Entry 7VXQ (X-ray diffraction, 1.77 A resolution); this record covers chains A and B of the 4 polymer chains in the assembly.

[Chain A]
Name: [NiFe]-hydrogenase 2 large subunit
Source organism: Citrobacter sp. S-77
Reference sequence: A0A3B6UEQ1 (A0A3B6UEQ1_9ENTR); residue numbers follow UniProt; this construct covers 1-552
Amino-acid sequence (552 residues; numbered 1 to 552; the number before each row is that of its first residue):
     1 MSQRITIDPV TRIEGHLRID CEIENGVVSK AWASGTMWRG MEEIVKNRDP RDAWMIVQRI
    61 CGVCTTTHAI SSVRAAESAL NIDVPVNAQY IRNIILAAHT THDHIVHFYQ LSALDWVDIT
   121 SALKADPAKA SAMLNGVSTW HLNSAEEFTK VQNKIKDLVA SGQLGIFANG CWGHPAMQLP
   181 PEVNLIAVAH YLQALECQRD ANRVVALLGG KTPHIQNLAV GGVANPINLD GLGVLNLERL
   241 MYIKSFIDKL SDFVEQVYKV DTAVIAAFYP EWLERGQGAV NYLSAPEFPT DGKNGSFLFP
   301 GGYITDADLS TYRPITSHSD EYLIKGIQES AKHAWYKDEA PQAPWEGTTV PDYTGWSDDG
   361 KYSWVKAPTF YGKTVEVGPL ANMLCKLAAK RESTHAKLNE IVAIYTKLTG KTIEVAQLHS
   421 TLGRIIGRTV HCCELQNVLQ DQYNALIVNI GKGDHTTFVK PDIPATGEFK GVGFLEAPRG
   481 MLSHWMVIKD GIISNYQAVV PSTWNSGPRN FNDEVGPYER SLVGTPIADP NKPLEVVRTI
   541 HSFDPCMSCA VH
Disordered / not traced: 1
Ion coordination: Mg2+: Glu42, Ala498; ni-fe reduced active center Ni: Cys61, Cys64, Cys546, Cys549
Ligand contacts: carbon monoxide / ni-fe reduced active center: Glu14, Cys61, Val63, Cys64, Thr67, His68, Ala477, Pro478, Arg479, Leu482, Val500, Pro501, Ser502, Cys546, Cys549

[Chain B]
Name: NiFe hydrogenase
Source organism: Citrobacter sp. S-77
Notes: EC 1.12.99.6
Reference sequence: A0A3B6UEQ0 (A0A3B6UEQ0_9ENTR); residues 1-335 here = UniProt positions 1-335
Amino-acid sequence (335 residues; numbered 1 to 335; the number before each row is that of its first residue):
     1 EMAESVSRPQ RPPVIWIGAQ ECTGCTESLL RATHPTVENL VLETISLEYH EVLSAAFGHQ
    61 VEENKHNALE KYKGQYVLVV DGSIPLKDNG IYCMVAGEPI VDHIRRAAEG AAAIIAIGSC
   121 AAWGGVAAAG VNPTGAVGLQ EVLPGKTIIN IPGCPPNPHN FLATVAHIIT YGKPPKLDAK
   181 NRPTFAYGRL IHEHCERRPH FDAGRFAKEF GDEGHREGWC LYHLGCKGPE TYGNCSTLQF
   241 CDVGGVWPVA IGHPCYGCNE EGIGFHKGIH QLAHVENQTP RSEKPDVNIK EGGNISAGAV
   301 GLLGGVVGLV AGVSVMAVRE LGRQQKKDNA DSRGE
Disordered / not traced: 1-8, 277-335
Ion coordination: 4Fe-4S cluster Fe site 1: Cys22, Cys25, Cys120, Cys154; 4Fe-4S cluster Fe site 2: His192, Cys195, Cys220, Cys226; 3Fe-4S cluster Fe: Cys235, Cys255, Cys258
Ligand contacts:
  - 3Fe-4S cluster (F3S): Ile191, Thr231, Cys235, Phe240, Trp247, Pro248, Cys255, Tyr256, Gly257, Cys258, Asn259
  - 4Fe-4S cluster (SF4), molecule 1: Glu21, Cys22, Thr23, Gly24, Cys25, Gly82, Gly118, Ser119, Cys120, Val126, Gly153, Cys154, Pro155
  - 4Fe-4S cluster (SF4), molecule 2: Ile191, His192, Cys195, Arg197, Arg198, Phe201, Cys220, Leu221, Tyr222, Cys226, Gly228, Pro229, Val249

[Interface between chain A and chain B]
Residue-residue contacts (179):
  Thr6(A) - His59(B)  hydrogen bond (backbone-side chain)
  Ile7(A) - Phe57(B)  hydrophobic
  Asp8(A) - Gly58(B)
  Asp8(A) - Ala96(B)  hydrogen bond (side chain-backbone)
  Asp8(A) - Gly97(B)
  Pro9(A) - Glu51(B)
  Pro9(A) - Phe57(B)
  Pro9(A) - Gly58(B)  hydrogen bond (backbone-backbone)
  Pro9(A) - Val61(B)  hydrophobic
  Pro9(A) - Glu62(B)
  Thr11(A) - Glu51(B)
  Thr11(A) - Ser54(B)  hydrogen bond (side chain-backbone)
  Thr11(A) - Ala56(B)  hydrogen bond (side chain-backbone)
  Thr11(A) - Phe57(B)
  Thr11(A) - Val61(B)
  Arg12(A) - Glu51(B)  hydrogen bond (backbone-backbone)
  Arg12(A) - Val52(B)
  Arg12(A) - Leu53(B)
  Arg12(A) - Ser54(B)  hydrogen bond (side chain-backbone)
  Arg12(A) - Ala55(B)  hydrogen bond (side chain-backbone)
  Glu14(A) - Glu21(B)
  Glu14(A) - Cys22(B)
  Glu14(A) - Thr23(B)  hydrogen bond
  His16(A) - Gly18(B)  hydrogen bond (side chain-backbone)
  His16(A) - Ala19(B)  hydrogen bond (side chain-backbone)
  His16(A) - Glu21(B)  salt bridge
  His16(A) - Glu51(B)  salt bridge
  His16(A) - Cys93(B)
  His16(A) - Val95(B)
  Thr36(A) - Tyr92(B)
  Thr36(A) - Cys93(B)
  Thr36(A) - Met94(B)  hydrogen bond (side chain-backbone)
  Met37(A) - Gln20(B)
  Met37(A) - Glu21(B)
  Met37(A) - Tyr92(B)
  Met37(A) - Cys93(B)  hydrophobic
  Trp38(A) - Gln20(B)  hydrogen bond (backbone-side chain)
  Trp38(A) - Tyr92(B)  hydrogen bond (backbone-backbone)
  Trp38(A) - Pro133(B)  hydrophobic
  Trp38(A) - Thr134(B)
  Arg39(A) - Gln20(B)
  Arg39(A) - Cys22(B)
  Arg39(A) - Pro133(B)
  Arg39(A) - Thr134(B)
  Gly40(A) - Pro133(B)
  Met41(A) - Val126(B)  hydrophobic
  Glu43(A) - Val131(B)
  Glu43(A) - Pro133(B)
  Ile44(A) - Val126(B)
  Ile44(A) - Ala127(B)
  Ile44(A) - Ala129(B)
  Ile44(A) - Pro133(B)
  Arg48(A) - Gly130(B)
  Arg48(A) - Phe265(B)  hydrogen bond (side chain-backbone)
  Arg51(A) - Ile269(B)
  Arg51(A) - His270(B)
  Asp52(A) - Gly268(B)
  Asp52(A) - Ile269(B)  hydrogen bond (side chain-backbone)
  Trp54(A) - His253(B)
  Trp54(A) - Ile269(B)
  Met55(A) - Tyr256(B)  hydrophobic
  Met55(A) - Phe265(B)
  Met55(A) - Ile269(B)  hydrophobic
  Ile56(A) - Val126(B)  hydrophobic
  Ile56(A) - Tyr256(B)
  Arg59(A) - Cys22(B)
  Arg59(A) - Val126(B)
  Arg59(A) - Cys154(B)  hydrogen bond (side chain-backbone)
  Arg59(A) - Phe265(B)
  Ile60(A) - Cys22(B)
  Cys61(A) - Cys22(B)
  Gly62(A) - Cys22(B)  hydrogen bond (backbone-backbone)
  Gly62(A) - Gly24(B)
  Gly62(A) - Glu27(B)
  Val63(A) - Cys22(B)
  Val63(A) - Thr23(B)
  Val63(A) - Glu27(B)
  His102(A) - Glu27(B)  salt bridge
  His102(A) - Arg31(B)
  Val106(A) - Leu30(B)  hydrophobic
  Leu111(A) - Val52(B)
  Leu158(A) - Arg11(B)
  Leu158(A) - Leu42(B)  hydrophobic
  Ser161(A) - Gln10(B)  hydrogen bond (backbone-side chain)
  Ser161(A) - Arg11(B)  hydrogen bond
  Gln163(A) - Gln10(B)
  Gln163(A) - Arg11(B)  hydrogen bond (side chain-backbone)
  Gln163(A) - Ser46(B)
  Gln163(A) - Tyr72(B)  hydrogen bond
  Gly165(A) - Ser46(B)
  Gly165(A) - Leu47(B)
  Ile166(A) - Leu47(B)  hydrogen bond (backbone-backbone)
  Ile166(A) - His50(B)
  Ile166(A) - Leu53(B)
  Ile166(A) - Ser54(B)
  Ile166(A) - Ala55(B)  hydrogen bond (backbone-backbone)
  Ala168(A) - Ala56(B)
  Ala168(A) - Asn64(B)  hydrogen bond (backbone-side chain)
  Asn169(A) - Ala56(B)
  Asn169(A) - Gln60(B)
  Asn169(A) - Glu63(B)
  Asn169(A) - Asn64(B)  hydrogen bond
  Gly170(A) - Ala55(B)
  Cys171(A) - Phe57(B)  hydrophobic
  Trp172(A) - Ala55(B)  hydrophobic
  Leu195(A) - Glu38(B)
  Glu196(A) - Glu38(B)
  Gln198(A) - Leu30(B)  hydrogen bond (side chain-backbone)
  Arg199(A) - Leu30(B)
  Arg199(A) - Ala32(B)
  Arg199(A) - Thr36(B)
  Arg199(A) - Glu38(B)  salt bridge
  Asn202(A) - Arg31(B)
  Arg203(A) - Thr33(B)
  Arg203(A) - Val243(B)
  Ala206(A) - Cys241(B)  hydrophobic
  Ala206(A) - Val246(B)
  Leu207(A) - Val246(B)  hydrophobic
  Leu207(A) - Ile251(B)
  Leu208(A) - Ile251(B)
  Gly210(A) - Val246(B)
  Gly210(A) - Trp247(B)
  Gly210(A) - Pro248(B)
  Gly210(A) - Ile251(B)
  Lys211(A) - Cys154(B)
  Lys211(A) - Phe240(B)
  Lys211(A) - Val246(B)
  Lys211(A) - Pro248(B)
  Thr212(A) - Arg31(B)  hydrogen bond
  Thr212(A) - Cys241(B)
  Pro213(A) - Gly24(B)
  Pro213(A) - Glu27(B)
  Pro213(A) - Ser28(B)
  Pro213(A) - Arg31(B)
  Pro213(A) - Pro155(B)
  His214(A) - Cys22(B)
  His214(A) - Cys154(B)
  His214(A) - Pro155(B)
  Gln216(A) - Pro248(B)
  Gln216(A) - His253(B)
  Gln216(A) - Pro254(B)  hydrogen bond (side chain-backbone)
  Gln216(A) - Cys255(B)
  Gln216(A) - Tyr256(B)
  Asn217(A) - Ile251(B)
  Leu218(A) - His253(B)
  Ala219(A) - Phe210(B)  hydrophobic
  Ala224(A) - Phe210(B)  hydrophobic
  Ala224(A) - His215(B)  hydrogen bond (backbone-side chain)
  Ala224(A) - Ile251(B)
  Ala224(A) - Gly252(B)
  Ala224(A) - His253(B)
  Asn225(A) - Ile251(B)
  Pro226(A) - His215(B)
  Pro226(A) - Arg216(B)
  Pro226(A) - Ile251(B)
  Ile227(A) - Arg216(B)  hydrogen bond (backbone-side chain)
  Asn228(A) - Arg216(B)  hydrogen bond (side chain-backbone)
  Asn228(A) - Glu217(B)
  Leu232(A) - Glu217(B)
  Gly233(A) - Arg197(B)  hydrogen bond (backbone-side chain)
  Gly233(A) - Ala250(B)
  Val234(A) - His215(B)
  Val234(A) - Arg216(B)
  Val234(A) - Gly218(B)
  Arg239(A) - Gly244(B)  hydrogen bond (side chain-backbone)
  Tyr242(A) - Val243(B)  hydrogen bond (side chain-backbone)
  Tyr353(A) - Ile91(B)  hydrophobic
  Trp364(A) - Tyr92(B)  hydrophobic
  His455(A) - Arg216(B)  hydrogen bond
  Thr457(A) - Gly211(B)
  Phe458(A) - Glu209(B)
  Phe458(A) - Phe210(B)
  Lys460(A) - Glu209(B)  salt bridge
  Asn531(A) - Gln60(B)
  Lys532(A) - Gln60(B)
  Pro533(A) - Phe57(B)
  Leu534(A) - Phe57(B)
  Val537(A) - Phe57(B)  hydrophobic
  Ser548(A) - Glu21(B)  hydrogen bond (side chain-backbone)
Interface residues without a listed pair, chain A (92 interface residues in all): Ile13, Gly15, Thr65, Gln110, Leu114, Phe167, Leu192, Gly209, Val223, Gly231, Phe246, Pro351
Interface residues without a listed pair, chain B (83 interface residues in all): Val37, Glu48, Tyr49, Gly245, His266

[Overview]
92 residues of chain A and 83 residues of chain B are in contact; the contacts include 37 hydrogen bonds and 5
salt bridges. Polar pairs include His16(A)-Glu21(B), His16(A)-Glu51(B) and His102(A)-Glu27(B). Bound to chain
A: carbon monoxide / ni-fe reduced active center.
Chain A is [NiFe]-hydrogenase 2 large subunit and chain B is NiFe hydrogenase, both from Citrobacter sp. S-77;
the structure, The Carbon Monoxide Complex of [NiFe]-hydrogenase (Hyb-type) from Citrobacter sp. S-77, was
determined by X-ray diffraction.
